5L65 - chains F and G of the 28 polymer chains in the assembly; structure by X-ray diffraction, 2.90 A resolution.

[Chain F]
Molecule: Probable proteasome subunit alpha type-7
Source organism: Saccharomyces cerevisiae (strain ATCC 204508 / S288c)
Notes: EC 3.4.25.1
UniProtKB: P21242 (PSA7_YEAST); residues -3 to 284 here correspond to UniProt positions 1-288 (UniProt number = residue number + 4)
Amino-acid sequence (288 residues; row label = number of the first residue in the row; numbers below 1 keep their minus sign (Met-3 is residue -3)):
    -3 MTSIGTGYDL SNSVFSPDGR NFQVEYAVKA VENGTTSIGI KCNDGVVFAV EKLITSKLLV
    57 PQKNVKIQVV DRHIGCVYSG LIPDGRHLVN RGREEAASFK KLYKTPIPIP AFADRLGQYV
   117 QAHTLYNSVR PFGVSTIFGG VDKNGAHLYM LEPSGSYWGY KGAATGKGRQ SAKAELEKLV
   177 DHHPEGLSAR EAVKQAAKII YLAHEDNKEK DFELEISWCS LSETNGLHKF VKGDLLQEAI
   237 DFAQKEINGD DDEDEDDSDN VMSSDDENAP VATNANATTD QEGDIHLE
Unresolved in the structure: -3 to 1, 245-284

[Chain G]
Molecule: Proteasome subunit alpha type-1
Source organism: Saccharomyces cerevisiae (strain ATCC 204508 / S288c)
Notes: EC 3.4.25.1
UniProtKB: P21243 (PSA1_YEAST); residues -8 to 243 here correspond to UniProt positions 1-252 (UniProt number = residue number + 9)
Amino-acid sequence (252 residues; each row starts with the number of its first residue; numbers below 1 keep their minus sign (Met-8 is residue -8)):
    -8 MSGAAAASAA GYDRHITIFS PEGRLYQVEY AFKATNQTNI NSLAVRGKDC TVVISQKKVP
    52 DKLLDPTTVS YIFCISRTIG MVVNGPIPDA RNAALRAKAE AAEFRYKYGY DMPCDVLAKR
   112 MANLSQIYTQ RAYMRPLGVI LTFVSVDEEL GPSIYKTDPA GYYVGYKATA TGPKQQEITT
   172 NLENHFKKSK IDHINEESWE KVVEFAITHM IDALGTEFSK NDLEVGVATK DKFFTLSAEN
   232 IEERLVAIAE QD
Unresolved in the structure: -8 to 1, 243
Bound ions: Mg2+: Thr8, Arg122, Met125

[Chain F / chain G interface]
Contacting residue pairs (61):
  Thr2(F) with His6(G)
  Gly3(F) with His6(G)
  Tyr4(F) with Arg5(G); His6(G); Tyr21(G)
  Ser9(F) with Arg126(G)
  Val10(F) with His6(G); Gln18(G)
  Phe11(F) with Gln18(G), hydrogen bond (backbone-side chain); Tyr21(G); Ala22(G), hydrophobic; Ala25(G), hydrophobic; Arg126(G); Pro127(G)
  Ser12(F) with Tyr21(G)
  Pro13(F) with Tyr21(G), hydrophobic; Lys24(G), hydrogen bond (backbone-side chain)
  Asp14(F) with Lys24(G)
  Gly15(F) with Tyr21(G); Ala25(G)
  Lys37(F) with Asp56(G), salt bridge
  Asp110(F) with Arg82(G)
  Gln114(F) with Arg82(G), hydrogen bond (side chain-backbone); Asn83(G); Leu86(G)
  Gln117(F) with Pro79(G); Asp80(G); Asn83(G), hydrogen bond; Arg126(G), hydrogen bond
  Thr120(F) with Arg126(G), hydrogen bond (backbone-side chain)
  Leu121(F) with Tyr124(G); Arg126(G)
  Tyr122(F) with Tyr124(G); Met125(G), hydrophobic
  Ser150(F) with Pro79(G)
  Gly151(F) with Pro79(G)
  Ser152(F) with Ile78(G); Pro79(G)
  Tyr153(F) with Arg82(G), hydrogen bond (backbone-side chain)
  Trp154(F) with Leu55(G), hydrophobic; Thr59(G); Val60(G), hydrophobic; Ser61(G); Tyr62(G); Ile78(G), hydrophobic; Arg82(G)
  Gly155(F) with Leu55(G); Asp56(G), hydrogen bond (backbone-backbone); Thr59(G), hydrogen bond (backbone-side chain)
  Tyr156(F) with Leu54(G); Leu55(G); Asp56(G)
  Lys157(F) with Lys53(G); Leu54(G), hydrogen bond (backbone-backbone); Leu55(G)
  Gly158(F) with Leu54(G)
  Leu172(F) with Leu54(G), hydrophobic
  Glu173(F) with Lys53(G); Leu54(G)
  Val176(F) with Leu54(G), hydrophobic
  Asp177(F) with Lys53(G), salt bridge
Also at the interface, not in a pair above, chain F (32 interface residues in all): Tyr145, Lys169
Also at the interface, not in a pair above, chain G (29 interface residues in all): Asp52, Pro57, Leu128, Gly129

[In short]
32 residues of chain F face 29 of chain G across their interface; the contacts include 10 hydrogen bonds and 2
salt bridges. Among the polar pairs are Lys37(F)-Asp56(G), Asp177(F)-Lys53(G) and Phe11(F)-Gln18(G). Thr8(G),
Arg122(G) and Met125(G) form the Mg2+ site.
Here chain F is Probable proteasome subunit alpha type-7 and chain G is Proteasome subunit alpha type-1, both
from Saccharomyces cerevisiae (strain ATCC 204508 / S288c). Entry 5L65 (Yeast 20S proteasome with mouse beta5i
(1-138) and mouse beta6 (97-111; 118-133) in complex with carfilzomib) was determined by X-ray diffraction
(same publication as 5L52, 5L54, 5L55, 5L5A, 5L5B, 5L5D and 30 further entries).
